Entry 3ID0 (X-ray diffraction, 2.81 A resolution); this record covers chain A.

# Chain A
Protein: Farnesyl pyrophosphate synthase
From: Trypanosoma cruzi
Notes: EC 2.5.1.10
Reference sequence: Q95WL3 (Q95WL3_TRYCR); numbering as in UniProt (aligned over 1-362)
Sequence (362 residues; row label = number of the first residue in the row):
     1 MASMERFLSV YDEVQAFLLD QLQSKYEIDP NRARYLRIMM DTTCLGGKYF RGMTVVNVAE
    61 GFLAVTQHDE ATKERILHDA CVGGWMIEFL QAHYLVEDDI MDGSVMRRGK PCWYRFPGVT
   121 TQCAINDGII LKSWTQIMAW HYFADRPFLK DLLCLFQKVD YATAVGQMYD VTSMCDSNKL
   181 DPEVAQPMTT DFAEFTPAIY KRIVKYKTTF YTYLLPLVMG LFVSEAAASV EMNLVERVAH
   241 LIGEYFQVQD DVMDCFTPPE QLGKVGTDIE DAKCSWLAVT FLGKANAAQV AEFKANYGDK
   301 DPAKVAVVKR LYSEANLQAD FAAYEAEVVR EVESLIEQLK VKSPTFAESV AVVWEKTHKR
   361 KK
Bound ions: Mg2+ site 1: Asp98, Asp102 (together with 3-Fluoro-1-); Mg2+ site 2: Asp98, Asp102, Asp170 (together with 3-Fluoro-1-); Mg2+ site 3: Asp250 (together with 3-Fluoro-1-)
Ligand contacts: 3-Fluoro-1- (NI9; 3-fluoro-1-(2-hydroxy-2,2-diphosphonoethyl)pyridinium): Tyr94, Leu95, Asp98, Asp102, Arg107, Gln167, Asp170, Lys207, Thr208, Tyr211, Gln247, Asp250, Lys264

# Overview
Bound to chain A: 3-Fluoro-1-. The Mg2+ site 1 is built by Asp98 and Asp102. Asp98, Asp102 and Asp170
coordinate Mg2+ site 2.
Chain A is Farnesyl pyrophosphate synthase (Trypanosoma cruzi); the structure, Trypanosoma cruzi farnesyl
diphosphate synthase homodimer in complex with 3-Fluoro-1-(2-hydroxy-2,2-bisphosphono-ethyl)pyridinium, was
determined by X-ray diffraction, deposited together with 3IBA, 3ICK, 3ICM, 3ICN and 3ICZ.
